Entry 4CAD (X-ray diffraction, 2.50 A resolution); this record covers chains A and B of the 3 polymer chains in the assembly.

# Chain A
Molecule: Antibody fab fragment light chain
From: Mus musculus
Notes: antibody fragment or engineered binder
Chain sequence (214 residues; row label = number of the first residue in the row):
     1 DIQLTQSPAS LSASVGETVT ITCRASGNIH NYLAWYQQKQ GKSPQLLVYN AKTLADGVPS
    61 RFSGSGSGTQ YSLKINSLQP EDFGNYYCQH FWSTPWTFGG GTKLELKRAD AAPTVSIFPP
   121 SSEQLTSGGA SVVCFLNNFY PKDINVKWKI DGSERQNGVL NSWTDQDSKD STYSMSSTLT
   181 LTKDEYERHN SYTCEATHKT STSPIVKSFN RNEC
Unresolved in the structure: 1, 213-214
Disulfides: C23-C88, C134-C194

# Chain B
Molecule: Antibody fab fragment heavy chain
From: Mus musculus
Notes: antibody fragment or engineered binder
Chain sequence (227 residues; each row starts with the number of its first residue):
     1 QVQLKQSGAE LMKPGASVKI SCKATGYKFS SYWIEWVKQR PGHGLEWIGE IFPGSGNTNY
    61 NEKFKGKATL TADTSSNTAY MQLSSLTSED SAVYYCARRG AFYSYGSSYY AMDFWGQGTS
   121 VTVSSAKTTP PSDYPLAPVC GDTSGSSVTL GCLVKGYFPE PVTLTWNSGS LSSGVHTFPA
   181 VLQSDLYTLS SSVTVTSSTW PSQSITCNVA HPASSTKVDK KIEPRGP
Unresolved in the structure: 1, 142-144, 226-227
Disulfides: C22-C96, C152-C207

# Interface between chain A and chain B
Pairs across the interface (71):
  Y32(A) - Y110(B)  hydrophobic
  Y36(A) - M112(B)  hydrogen bond (side chain-backbone)
  Y36(A) - W115(B)
  Q38(A) - Q39(B)  hydrogen bond
  Q38(A) - Y95(B)  hydrogen bond
  K42(A) - Y95(B)  hydrogen bond (backbone-side chain)
  S43(A) - Y95(B)
  S43(A) - W115(B)
  S43(A) - G116(B)  hydrogen bond (side chain-backbone)
  P44(A) - W115(B)
  L46(A) - A111(B)  hydrophobic
  L46(A) - M112(B)
  L46(A) - D113(B)
  Y49(A) - S107(B)
  Y49(A) - S108(B)
  Y49(A) - A111(B)  hydrophobic
  N50(A) - S107(B)
  Y87(A) - Q39(B)
  Y87(A) - L45(B)  hydrophobic
  Q89(A) - M112(B)
  F91(A) - R99(B)
  F91(A) - Y110(B)
  F91(A) - A111(B)  hydrophobic
  F91(A) - M112(B)
  T94(A) - W47(B)
  P95(A) - W47(B)  hydrophobic
  P95(A) - N61(B)
  W96(A) - E35(B)
  W96(A) - W47(B)
  F98(A) - L45(B)  hydrophobic
  F98(A) - M112(B)  hydrophobic
  S116(A) - T149(B)  hydrogen bond
  I117(A) - V139(B)
  F118(A) - L136(B)
  F118(A) - A137(B)
  F118(A) - P138(B)
  F118(A) - T149(B)
  F118(A) - L150(B)
  P119(A) - R225(B)  hydrogen bond (backbone-side chain)
  P120(A) - R225(B)  hydrogen bond (backbone-side chain)
  S121(A) - Y134(B)
  S121(A) - P135(B)
  E123(A) - Y134(B)
  E123(A) - P135(B)
  E123(A) - K220(B)  salt bridge
  Q124(A) - Y134(B)
  S127(A) - Y134(B)
  S131(A) - L153(B)
  S131(A) - K155(B)
  V133(A) - L136(B)  hydrophobic
  F135(A) - F178(B)  hydrophobic
  F135(A) - S190(B)
  F135(A) - S191(B)
  F135(A) - S192(B)
  N137(A) - H176(B)
  N137(A) - F178(B)
  N137(A) - S192(B)  hydrogen bond
  N138(A) - H176(B)  hydrogen bond
  L160(A) - V181(B)  hydrophobic
  L160(A) - Q183(B)
  N161(A) - V181(B)
  S162(A) - F178(B)
  S162(A) - P179(B)  hydrogen bond (side chain-backbone)
  W163(A) - P179(B)
  T164(A) - F178(B)
  S174(A) - H176(B)  hydrogen bond
  S174(A) - F178(B)
  M175(A) - F178(B)
  S176(A) - F178(B)
  S176(A) - S190(B)  hydrogen bond
  F209(A) - V139(B)  hydrophobic
Also at the interface, not in a pair above, chain A (42 interface residues in all): A34, D167, T180
Also at the interface, not in a pair above, chain B (41 interface residues in all): V37, G44, E46, E50, Q117, G151

# Summary
42 residues of chain A and 41 residues of chain B are in contact; the contacts include 13 hydrogen bonds and 1
salt bridge. Among the polar pairs are E123(A)-K220(B), Y36(A)-M112(B) and Q38(A)-Q39(B).
Chain A is Antibody fab fragment light chain and chain B is Antibody fab fragment heavy chain, both from Mus
musculus; the structure, Mechanism of farnesylated CAAX protein processing by the integral membrane protease
Rce1, was determined by X-ray diffraction.
